2GGV - chains A and B; structure by X-ray diffraction, 1.80 A resolution.

# Chain A
Protein: non-structural protein 2B
Organism: West Nile virus
Notes: fragment: NS2B cofactor
UniProtKB: Q203W3 (Q203W3_WNV); residues 49-93 here correspond to UniProt positions 1423-1467 (UniProt number = residue number + 1374)
Amino-acid sequence (56 residues; row label = number of the first residue in the row):
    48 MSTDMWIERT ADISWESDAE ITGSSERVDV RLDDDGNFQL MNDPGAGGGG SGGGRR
Disordered / not traced: 48-49, 94-103
Sequence notes: cloning artifact (48)
What the authors report for this chain:
  - specificity-determining residues: Asp80, Asp82, Asn84 (proposed by the authors, not directly observed)

# Chain B
Protein: non-structural protein 3
Organism: West Nile virus
Notes: fragment: NS3 protease domain
UniProtKB: Q203W3 (Q203W3_WNV); residues 2-178 here correspond to UniProt positions 1507-1683 (UniProt number = residue number + 1505)
Amino-acid sequence (185 residues; row label = number of the first residue in the row):
     2 GVLWDTPSPK EYKKGDTTTG VYRIMTRGLL GSYQAGAGVM VEGVFHTLWA TTKGAALMSG
    62 EGRLDPYWGS VKEDRLCYGG PWQLQHKWNG QDEVQMIVVE PGRNVKNVQT KPGVFKTPEG
   122 EIGAVTLDFP TGTSGSPIVD KNGDVIGLYG NGVIMPNGSY ISAIVQGERM DEPIPAGKGH
   182 HHHHH
Disordered / not traced: 2-9, 179-186
Sequence notes: engineered mutation Ala51 (His1556 in Q203W3); conflict Gln84 (Lys1589 in Q203W3), Arg104 (Lys1609 in Q203W3); cloning artifact (179-180); expression tag (181-186)
What the authors report for this chain:
  - catalytic residues: Asp75, Ser135
  - mutagenesis - H51A: abolished catalytic activity
  - conformationally variable residues (loop rearrangement, order/disorder transition): Arg28 to Gly32, Pro131 to Ser135
  - specificity-determining residues: Ala36 (proposed by the authors, not directly observed)

# Interface between chain A and chain B
Pairs across the interface - 96 pairs, chain A then chain B:
  Thr50(A) with Ala57(B), hydrogen bond (side chain-backbone); Met59(B); Arg64(B)
  Asp51(A) with Thr27(B), hydrogen bond (backbone-side chain); Arg28(B), hydrogen bond (backbone-backbone)
  Met52(A) with Ile25(B), hydrophobic; Met26(B); Thr27(B); Ala36(B), hydrophobic; Thr52(B); Thr53(B); Ala56(B), hydrophobic; Ala57(B); Leu58(B); Met59(B), hydrogen bond (backbone-backbone)
  Trp53(A) with Arg24(B); Ile25(B); Met26(B), hydrogen bond (backbone-backbone); Thr27(B); Arg28(B); Ser33(B); Met59(B)
  Ile54(A) with Tyr23(B), hydrophobic; Arg24(B); Ile25(B), hydrophobic; Met41(B), hydrophobic; Phe46(B), hydrophobic; Met59(B), hydrogen bond (backbone-backbone); Ser60(B); Leu65(B), hydrophobic
  Glu55(A) with Tyr23(B); Arg24(B), hydrogen bond (backbone-backbone); Met26(B)
  Arg56(A) with Thr19(B); Thr20(B), hydrogen bond (side chain-backbone); Gly21(B); Val22(B); Tyr23(B)
  Thr57(A) with Val22(B), hydrogen bond (backbone-backbone); Arg24(B), hydrogen bond; Val100(B); Val106(B)
  Ala58(A) with Gly21(B); Val22(B), hydrogen bond (backbone-backbone); Val106(B), hydrophobic
  Asp59(A) with Val22(B); Ile98(B)
  Ile60(A) with Thr20(B); Gly21(B); Val22(B), hydrophobic; Val40(B), hydrophobic; Met41(B); Val42(B), hydrophobic; Ile98(B), hydrophobic; Val140(B), hydrophobic; Gly144(B); Val146(B), hydrophobic
  Ser61(A) with Ile98(B); Asn108(B), hydrogen bond (backbone-side chain); Val140(B)
  Trp62(A) with Glu94(B); Val95(B); Gln96(B); Gln110(B); Val140(B); Asp141(B); Lys142(B); Gly144(B)
  Glu63(A) with Gln96(B), hydrogen bond (backbone-side chain); Asn108(B)
  Ala66(A) with Gln96(B); Asn108(B); Gln110(B)
  Glu67(A) with Gln96(B); Gln110(B)
  Gly70(A) with Val109(B); Gln110(B), hydrogen bond (backbone-backbone)
  Ser71(A) with Lys107(B); Asn108(B); Val109(B)
  Ser72(A) with Lys107(B); Asn108(B), hydrogen bond (backbone-backbone)
  Glu73(A) with Asn105(B), hydrogen bond; Val106(B); Lys107(B)
  Arg74(A) with Val106(B), hydrogen bond (backbone-backbone); Asn108(B), hydrogen bond
  Leu87(A) with Asn105(B)
  Asn89(A) with Arg24(B), hydrogen bond (backbone-side chain); Asn105(B); Val106(B), hydrogen bond (backbone-backbone)
  Asp90(A) with Asn105(B)
  Pro91(A) with Arg24(B); Gly103(B); Arg104(B); Asn105(B)
Interface features reported in the paper:
  - pairs named by the authors: Gln96(B)-Trp62(A)
  - interface residues, chain A: Trp62(A)

# Summary
25 residues of chain A face 43 of chain B across their interface, with 20 hydrogen bonds. Among the polar
pairs are Thr50(A)-Ala57(B), Asp51(A)-Thr27(B) and Arg56(A)-Thr20(B). The paper describes a contact between
Gln96(B) and Trp62(A). The paper reports catalytic residues Asp75(B) and Ser135(B); H51A of chain B abolishes
catalytic activity.
Here chain A is non-structural protein 2B and chain B is non-structural protein 3, both from West Nile virus.
Entry 2GGV (Crystal structure of the West Nile virus NS2B-NS3 protease, His51Ala mutant) was determined by
X-ray diffraction (same publication as 2IJO).
